3NP3 - chain A; structure by X-ray diffraction, 2.10 A resolution.

[Chain A]
Protein: Azurin
Organism: Pseudomonas aeruginosa
UniProt: P00282 (AZUR_PSEAE); residues 1-128 here correspond to UniProt positions 21-148 (UniProt number = residue number + 20)
Chain sequence (128 residues; row label = number of the first residue in the row):
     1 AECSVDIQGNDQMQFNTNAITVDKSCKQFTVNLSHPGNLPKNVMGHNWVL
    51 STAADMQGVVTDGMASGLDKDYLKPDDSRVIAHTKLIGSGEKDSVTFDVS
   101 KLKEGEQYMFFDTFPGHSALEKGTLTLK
Sequence notes: engineered mutation Asp-112 (Cys132 in P00282), Glu-121 (Met141 in P00282)
Cystine bridges: Cys-3/Cys-26
Bound ions: Cu ion site 1: Ala-1 (together with 2-amino-2-hydroxymethyl-propane-1,3-diol); Cu ion site 2: Gly-45, His-46, Asp-112, His-117, Glu-121
UniProt features mapped onto this chain:
  - binding site (Cu cation): His-46, His-117
Reported in the primary citation:
  - Cu ion coordination: Gly-45, His-46, Asp-112, His-117
  - contacts within the chain: His-35/Pro-36 (hydrogen bond)

[Overview]
The Cu ion site 2 is built by Gly-45, His-46, Asp-112, His-117 and Glu-121. Curated annotation (UniProt) lists
Cu cation-binding residues His-46 and His-117. The paper reports Cu ion coordination by Gly-45, His-46 and
Asp-112 among others; contacts within the chain involving His-35 and Pro-36.
Chain A is Azurin (Pseudomonas aeruginosa); the structure, C112D/M121E Pseudomonas Aeruginosa Azurin, was
determined by X-ray diffraction together with 3NP4 and 3OQR from the same study.
